PDB entry 5Y7Q | X-ray diffraction, 2.70 A resolution | chains A and D of the 4 polymer chains in the assembly

[Chain A]
Protein: Fanconi-associated nuclease 1 homolog
Source organism: Pseudomonas aeruginosa (strain ATCC 15692 / DSM 22644 / CIP 104116 / JCM 14847 / LMG 12228 / 1C / PRS 101 / PAO1)
Notes: EC 3.1.4.1
UniProt: Q9I2N0 (FAN1_PSEAE); residues 1-559 here = UniProt positions 1-559
Chain sequence (580 residues; numbered -20 to 559; the number before each row is that of its first residue; numbers below 1 keep their minus sign (Met-20 is residue -20)):
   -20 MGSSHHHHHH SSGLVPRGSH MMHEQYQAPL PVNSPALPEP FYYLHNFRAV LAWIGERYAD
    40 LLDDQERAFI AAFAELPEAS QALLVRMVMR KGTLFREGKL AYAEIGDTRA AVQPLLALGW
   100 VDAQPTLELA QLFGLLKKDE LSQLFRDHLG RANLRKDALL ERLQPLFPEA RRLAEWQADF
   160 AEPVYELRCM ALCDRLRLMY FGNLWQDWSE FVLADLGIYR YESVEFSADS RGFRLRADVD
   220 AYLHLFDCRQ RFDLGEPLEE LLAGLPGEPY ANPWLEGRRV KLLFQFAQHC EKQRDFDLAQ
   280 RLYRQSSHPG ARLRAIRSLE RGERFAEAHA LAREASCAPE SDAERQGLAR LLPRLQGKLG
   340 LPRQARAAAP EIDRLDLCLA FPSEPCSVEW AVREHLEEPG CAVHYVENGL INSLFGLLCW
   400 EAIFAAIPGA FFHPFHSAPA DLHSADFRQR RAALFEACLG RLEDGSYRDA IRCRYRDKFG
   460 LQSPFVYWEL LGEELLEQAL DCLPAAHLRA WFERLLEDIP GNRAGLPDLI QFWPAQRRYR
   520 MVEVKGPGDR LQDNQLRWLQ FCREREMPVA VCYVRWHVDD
Not modelled in the structure: -20 to 13
Sequence notes: initiating methionine (-20); expression tag (-19 to 0)
Curated features (UniProtKB/Swiss-Prot):
  - binding site (Mn(2+)): Glu386, Asp507, Glu522, Val523
Reported in the primary citation:
  - conformationally variable residues (order/disorder transition): Ala15, Leu16
  - binding site for the 10-nt DNA strand (chain D): Pro14 to Tyr21, Arg65, Leu195
  - catalytic residues: Asp507
  - mutagenesis - R228A: unchanged catalytic activity
  - mutagenesis - R228A/K260A, K260A: decreased catalytic activity on ICL-9/G3
  - mutagenesis - R228A/K260A, K260A: decreased catalytic activity on ICL-3/G3

[Chain D]
Molecule: 10-nt DNA strand
Sequence (10 nucleotides; row label = number of the first residue in the row):
     1 GTTGGGATTG

[How chain A and chain D interact]
Residue-residue contacts (15; chain A residue first):
  Pro14(A) - DG10(D)  base contact
  Ala15(A) - DG10(D)  hydrogen bond to the phosphate
  Leu16(A) - DG10(D)  hydrogen bond to the phosphate
  Tyr21(A) - DT9(D)  sugar contact
  Tyr21(A) - DG10(D)  hydrogen bond to the phosphate
  Arg65(A) - DG10(D)  salt bridge to the phosphate
  Arg69(A) - DT8(D)  salt bridge to the phosphate
  Arg69(A) - DT9(D)  salt bridge to the phosphate
  Lys70(A) - DA7(D)  salt bridge to the phosphate
  Lys70(A) - DT8(D)  hydrogen bond to the phosphate
  Tyr81(A) - DT9(D)  hydrogen bond to the phosphate
  Val191(A) - DG10(D)  sugar contact
  Leu192(A) - DG10(D)  base contact
  Leu195(A) - DG10(D)  base contact
  Ile197(A) - DG10(D)  base contact
Also at the interface, not in a pair above, chain A (13 interface residues in all): Phe74

[Summary]
13 residues of chain A and 4 residues of chain D are in contact; the contacts include 5 hydrogen bonds and 4
salt bridges. Polar contacts include Ala15(A)-DG10(D), Leu16(A)-DG10(D) and Tyr21(A)-DG10(D). From UniProt: 4
Mn2+-binding residues on chain A. From the paper: the catalytic residue Asp507(A); R228A/K260A and K260A of
chain A reduce catalytic activity on ICL-9/G3.
Chain A is Fanconi-associated nuclease 1 homolog (Pseudomonas aeruginosa (strain ATCC 15692 / DSM 22644 / CIP
104116 / JCM 14847 / LMG 12228 / 1C / PRS 101 / PAO1)) and chain D is a 10-nt DNA strand; the structure,
Crystal structure of paFAN1 bound to 2nt 5'flap DNA with gap, was determined by X-ray diffraction (same
publication as 5Y7G and 5Z6W).
